PDB entry 5JQG | X-ray diffraction, 2.24 A resolution | chains C and D of the 6 polymer chains in the assembly

# Chain C
Name: Tubulin alpha-1B chain
Organism: Sus scrofa
UniProtKB: Q2XVP4 (TBA1B_PIG); residue numbers follow UniProt; this construct covers 1-451
Chain sequence (451 residues; row label = number of the first residue in the row):
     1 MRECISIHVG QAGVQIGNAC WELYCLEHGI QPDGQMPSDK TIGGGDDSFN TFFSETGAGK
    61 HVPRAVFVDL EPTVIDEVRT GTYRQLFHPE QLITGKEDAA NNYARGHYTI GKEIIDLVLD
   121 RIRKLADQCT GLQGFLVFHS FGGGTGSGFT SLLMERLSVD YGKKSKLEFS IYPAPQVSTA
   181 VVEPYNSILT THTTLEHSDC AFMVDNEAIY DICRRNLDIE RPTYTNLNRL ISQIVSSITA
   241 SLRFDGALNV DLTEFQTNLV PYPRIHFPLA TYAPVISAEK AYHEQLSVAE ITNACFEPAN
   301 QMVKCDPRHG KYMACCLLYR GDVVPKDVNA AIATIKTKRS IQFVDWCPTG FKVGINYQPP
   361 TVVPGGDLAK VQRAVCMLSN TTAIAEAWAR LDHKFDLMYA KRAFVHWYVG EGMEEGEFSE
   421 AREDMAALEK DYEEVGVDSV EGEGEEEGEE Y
Unresolved in the structure: 441-451
Ion coordination: Ca2+: D39, T41, G44, E55
Ligand contacts: GTP (guanosine-5'-triphosphate): G10, Q11, A12, Q15, I16, D69, D98, A99, A100, N101, S140, G142, G143, G144, T145, G146, I171, P173, V177, S178, T179, E183, N206, Y224, L227, N228, I231
Swiss-Prot annotation at these positions:
  - motif: M1 to C4 (MREC motif)
  - active site: E254
  - binding site (GTP): G10, Q11, A12, Q15, E71, A99, S140, G143, G144, T145, G146, T179, E183, N206, Y224, N228, L252
  - binding site (Mg(2+)): E71
  - site: Y451 (Involved in polymerization)
  - modified residue: K40 (N6,N6,N6-trimethyllysine), S48 (Phosphoserine), S232 (Phosphoserine), Y282 (3'-nitrotyrosine), R339 (Omega-N-methylarginine), S439 (Phosphoserine), E443 (5-glutamyl polyglutamate), E445 (5-glutamyl polyglutamate), Y451 (3'-nitrotyrosine)
  - cross-link (Glycyl lysine isopeptide (Lys-Gly)): K326 (interchain with G-Cter in ubiquitin), K370 (interchain with G-Cter in ubiquitin)
Reported in the primary citation:
  - Mg2+ coordination through a water molecule: E254
  - catalytic residues: E254 (citing earlier work)

# Chain D
Name: Tubulin beta chain
Organism: Sus scrofa
UniProtKB: P02554 (TBB_PIG); numbering as in UniProt (aligned over 1-445)
Chain sequence (445 residues; numbered 1 to 445; the number before each row is that of its first residue):
     1 MREIVHIQAG QCGNQIGAKF WEVISDEHGI DPTGSYHGDS DLQLERINVY YNEAAGNKYV
    61 PRAILVDLEP GTMDSVRSGP FGQIFRPDNF VFGQSGAGNN WAKGHYTEGA ELVDSVLDVV
   121 RKESESCDCL QGFQLTHSLG GGTGSGMGTL LISKIREEYP DRIMNTFSVV PSPKVSDTVV
   181 EPYNATLSVH QLVENTDETY CIDNEALYDI CFRTLKLTTP TYGDLNHLVS ATMSGVTTCL
   241 RFPGQLNADL RKLAVNMVPF PRLHFFMPGF APLTSRGSQQ YRALTVPELT QQMFDAKNMM
   301 AACDPRHGRY LTVAAVFRGR MSMKEVDEQM LNVQNKNSSY FVEWIPNNVK TAVCDIPPRG
   361 LKMSATFIGN STAIQELFKR ISEQFTAMFR RKAFLHWYTG EGMDEMEFTE AESNMNDLVS
   421 EYQQYQDATA DEQGEFEEEG EEDEA
Unresolved in the structure: 1, 274-283, 432-445
Ligand contacts: GTP (guanosine-5'-triphosphate): A9, G10, Q11, C12, Q15, I16, D67, G96, A97, G98, N99, N100, S138, G140, G141, G142, T143, G144, V169, P171, V175, S176, E181, N204, L207, Y222, L225, N226
Swiss-Prot annotation at these positions:
  - motif: M1 to I4 (MREI motif)
  - binding site (GTP): Q11, E69, S138, G142, T143, G144, N204, N226
  - binding site (Mg(2+)): E69
  - modified residue: S40 (Phosphoserine), K58 (N6-acetyllysine), S172 (Phosphoserine), T285 (Phosphothreonine), T290 (Phosphothreonine), R318 (Omega-N-methylarginine), E438 (5-glutamyl polyglutamate)
  - cross-link (Glycyl lysine isopeptide (Lys-Gly)): K58 (interchain with G-Cter in ubiquitin), K324 (interchain with G-Cter in ubiquitin)
  - natural variant: H37 (H37V: In 2nd form), N48 (N48S: In 2nd form), A55 to N57 (sequence variant, change not given here; In 2nd form), S275 (S275A: In 2nd form)

# How chain C and chain D interact
Residue-residue contacts - 52 pairs, chain C then chain D:
  Q11(C) - Q245(D)  hydrogen bond
  K96(C) - D128(D)  salt bridge
  E97(C) - C129(D)
  E97(C) - R162(D)  salt bridge
  D98(C) - K252(D)  salt bridge
  A100(C) - R251(D)
  A100(C) - K252(D)
  A100(C) - V255(D)
  N101(C) - K252(D)
  R105(C) - R251(D)
  P175(C) - N347(D)
  S178(C) - K350(D)  hydrogen bond
  T179(C) - Q245(D)
  T179(C) - L246(D)
  T179(C) - N256(D)  hydrogen bond (backbone-side chain)
  A180(C) - N256(D)
  V181(C) - N256(D)  hydrogen bond (backbone-side chain)
  V181(C) - I345(D)  hydrophobic
  V181(C) - N347(D)
  Y210(C) - D327(D)
  E220(C) - K324(D)
  R221(C) - M323(D)  hydrogen bond
  R221(C) - K324(D)
  R221(C) - D327(D)  salt bridge
  Y224(C) - Q245(D)
  K394(C) - N347(D)  hydrogen bond
  L397(C) - E343(D)
  L397(C) - W344(D)
  L397(C) - P346(D)  hydrophobic
  L397(C) - A430(D)  hydrophobic
  M398(C) - W344(D)  hydrogen bond (backbone-backbone)
  M398(C) - P346(D)
  K401(C) - F260(D)
  K401(C) - W344(D)
  K401(C) - T429(D)  hydrogen bond (side chain-backbone)
  K401(C) - A430(D)
  R402(C) - F260(D)
  A403(C) - P259(D)
  A403(C) - F260(D)  hydrophobic
  F404(C) - V255(D)
  F404(C) - N256(D)
  F404(C) - V258(D)
  F404(C) - P259(D)  hydrogen bond (backbone-backbone)
  F404(C) - T312(D)
  F404(C) - I345(D)  hydrophobic
  H406(C) - V258(D)
  H406(C) - P259(D)  hydrogen bond (side chain-backbone)
  H406(C) - F260(D)
  H406(C) - P261(D)
  W407(C) - A254(D)  hydrophobic
  W407(C) - V255(D)
  W407(C) - V258(D)  hydrogen bond (side chain-backbone)
Interface residues without a listed pair, chain C (27 interface residues in all): V182, E411
Interface residues without a listed pair, chain D (29 interface residues in all): D249, N348, A428

# Overview
27 residues of chain C face 29 of chain D across their interface, with 11 hydrogen bonds and 4 salt bridges.
Among the polar pairs are K96(C)-D128(D), E97(C)-R162(D) and D98(C)-K252(D). Bound to chain C: GTP. Chain D
binds GTP. From the paper: the catalytic residue E254(C); water-mediated Mg2+ coordination by E254(C).
Here chain C is Tubulin alpha-1B chain and chain D is Tubulin beta chain, both from Sus scrofa. Entry 5JQG (An
apo tubulin-RB-TTL complex structure used for side-by-side comparison) was determined by X-ray diffraction
together with 5FNV from the same study.
